5MPC - chains H and I of the 48 polymer chains in the assembly; structure by electron microscopy, 7.70 A resolution (low resolution: residue-level contacts below are approximate; hydrogen-bond / salt-bridge calls are withheld).

# Chain H
Molecule: 26S protease regulatory subunit 7 homolog
From: Saccharomyces cerevisiae (strain ATCC 204508 / S288c)
UniProt: P33299 (PRS7_YEAST); residues 1-467 here = UniProt positions 1-467
Sequence (467 residues; row label = number of the first residue in the row):
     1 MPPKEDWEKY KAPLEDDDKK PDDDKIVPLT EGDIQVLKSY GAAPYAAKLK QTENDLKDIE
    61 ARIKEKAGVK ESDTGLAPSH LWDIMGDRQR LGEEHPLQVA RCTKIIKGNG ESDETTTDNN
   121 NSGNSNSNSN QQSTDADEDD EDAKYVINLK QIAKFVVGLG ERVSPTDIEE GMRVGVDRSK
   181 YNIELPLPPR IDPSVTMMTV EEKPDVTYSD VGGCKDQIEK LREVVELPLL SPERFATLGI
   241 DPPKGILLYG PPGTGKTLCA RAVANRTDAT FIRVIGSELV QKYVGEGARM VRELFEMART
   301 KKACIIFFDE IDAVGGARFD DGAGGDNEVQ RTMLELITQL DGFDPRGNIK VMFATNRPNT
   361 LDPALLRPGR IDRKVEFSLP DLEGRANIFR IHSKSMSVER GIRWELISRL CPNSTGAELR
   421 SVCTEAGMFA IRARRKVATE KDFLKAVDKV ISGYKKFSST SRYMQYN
Unresolved in the structure: 1-41, 108-143, 458-467
Swiss-Prot annotation at these positions:
  - binding site (ATP): Gly-250 to Thr-257
  - modified residue (Phosphoserine): Ser-164, Ser-231
Metal / ion sites: Mg2+: Thr-257 (together with ATP)
Residues lining bound ligands:
  - ATP (adenosine-5'-triphosphate), molecule 1: Gly-212, Gly-213, Lys-215, Pro-251, Pro-252, Gly-253, Thr-254, Gly-255, Lys-256, Thr-257, Leu-258, Glu-310, Asn-356, Ile-388, His-392, Gly-416, Ala-417, Arg-420
  - ATP, molecule 2: Asp-341, Arg-367, Pro-368, Gly-369, Arg-370

# Chain I
Molecule: 26S protease regulatory subunit 4 homolog
From: Saccharomyces cerevisiae (strain ATCC 204508 / S288c)
UniProt: P40327 (PRS4_YEAST); residues 1-437 here = UniProt positions 1-437
Sequence (437 residues; each row starts with the number of its first residue):
     1 MGQGVSSGQD KKKKKGSNQK PKYEPPVQSK FGRKKRKGGP ATAEKLPNIY PSTRCKLKLL
    61 RMERIKDHLL LEEEFVSNSE ILKPFEKKQE EEKKQLEEIR GNPLSIGTLE EIIDDDHAIV
   121 TSPTMPDYYV SILSFVDKEL LEPGCSVLLH HKTMSIVGVL QDDADPMVSV MKMDKSPTES
   181 YSDIGGLESQ IQEIKESVEL PLTHPELYEE MGIKPPKGVI LYGAPGTGKT LLAKAVANQT
   241 SATFLRIVGS ELIQKYLGDG PRLCRQIFKV AGENAPSIVF IDEIDAIGTK RYDSNSGGER
   301 EIQRTMLELL NQLDGFDDRG DVKVIMATNK IETLDPALIR PGRIDRKILF ENPDLSTKKK
   361 ILGIHTSKMN LSEDVNLETL VTTKDDLSGA DIQAMCTEAG LLALRERRMQ VTAEDFKQAK
   421 ERVMKNKVEE NLEGLYL
Unresolved in the structure: 1-52
Swiss-Prot annotation at these positions:
  - binding site (ATP): Gly-223 to Thr-230
  - lipidation: Gly-2 (N-myristoyl glycine)
  - cross-link (Glycyl lysine isopeptide (Lys-Gly)): Lys-234 (interchain with G-Cter in ubiquitin), Lys-255 (interchain with G-Cter in ubiquitin), Lys-290 (interchain with G-Cter in ubiquitin)
  - mutagenesis: Lys-229 (K229Q: 73% loss of ATPase activity)
Metal / ion sites: Mg2+: Thr-230 (together with ATP)
Residues lining bound ligands:
  - ATP (adenosine-5'-triphosphate), molecule 1: Ile-184, Gly-186, Leu-187, Ala-224, Pro-225, Gly-226, Thr-227, Gly-228, Lys-229, Thr-230, Leu-231, Leu-232, Pro-353, Ile-361, Gly-389, Ala-390, Gln-393
  - ATP, molecule 2: Asp-314, Phe-316, Asp-318, Arg-343

# Chain H / chain I interface
Pairs across the interface (148):
  Tyr-45(H) / Arg-54(I)
  Tyr-45(H) / Leu-57(I)
  Lys-48(H) / Arg-64(I)
  Thr-52(H) / Leu-60(I)
  Thr-52(H) / Arg-64(I)
  Asp-55(H) / Arg-64(I)
  Asp-55(H) / Asp-67(I)
  Asp-55(H) / His-68(I)
  Leu-56(H) / Asp-67(I)
  Ile-59(H) / Asp-67(I)
  Ile-59(H) / Leu-71(I)
  Arg-62(H) / Glu-74(I)
  Glu-65(H) / Asn-78(I)
  Lys-66(H) / Glu-74(I)
  Lys-70(H) / Asn-78(I)
  Lys-70(H) / Ser-79(I)
  Lys-70(H) / Pro-84(I)
  Lys-70(H) / Gln-89(I)
  Glu-71(H) / Gln-89(I)
  Glu-71(H) / Glu-92(I)
  Glu-71(H) / Leu-96(I)
  Asp-73(H) / Glu-92(I)
  Asp-73(H) / Leu-96(I)
  Asp-73(H) / Arg-100(I)
  Asp-73(H) / Phe-135(I)
  Asp-73(H) / Val-157(I)
  Asp-73(H) / Gly-158(I)
  Asp-73(H) / Val-159(I)
  Thr-74(H) / Phe-135(I)
  Thr-74(H) / Val-136(I)
  Gly-75(H) / Phe-135(I)
  Ser-79(H) / Phe-135(I)
  Ser-79(H) / Asp-137(I)
  His-80(H) / Glu-91(I)
  His-80(H) / Glu-92(I)
  His-80(H) / Gln-95(I)
  His-80(H) / Phe-135(I)
  Trp-82(H) / Ile-132(I)
  Trp-82(H) / Ser-134(I)
  Trp-82(H) / Phe-135(I)
  Trp-82(H) / Val-136(I)
  Asp-83(H) / Gln-95(I)
  Asp-83(H) / Ser-134(I)
  Asp-83(H) / Phe-135(I)
  Gly-86(H) / Ser-134(I)
  Asp-87(H) / Glu-98(I)
  Asp-87(H) / Ile-99(I)
  Gln-89(H) / Leu-133(I)
  Arg-90(H) / Glu-98(I)
  Arg-90(H) / Ile-99(I)
  Arg-90(H) / Leu-133(I)
  Arg-90(H) / His-150(I)
  Arg-90(H) / Lys-152(I)
  Arg-90(H) / Thr-153(I)
  Glu-94(H) / His-117(I)
  Glu-94(H) / Ser-131(I)
  His-95(H) / Ser-131(I)
  His-95(H) / Leu-133(I)
  His-95(H) / Thr-153(I)
  His-95(H) / Met-154(I)
  Pro-96(H) / Tyr-128(I)
  Pro-96(H) / Tyr-129(I)
  Pro-96(H) / Thr-153(I)
  Leu-97(H) / Asp-127(I)
  Leu-97(H) / Tyr-128(I)
  Leu-97(H) / Tyr-129(I)
  Gln-98(H) / Asp-127(I)
  Gln-98(H) / Tyr-128(I)
  Val-99(H) / Asp-127(I)
  Val-99(H) / Tyr-129(I)
  Lys-150(H) / Met-125(I)
  Lys-150(H) / Pro-126(I)
  Lys-150(H) / Asp-127(I)
  Arg-173(H) / Glu-111(I)
  Arg-173(H) / Ile-119(I)
  Leu-185(H) / Tyr-129(I)
  Ile-191(H) / Glu-110(I)
  Ile-191(H) / Glu-111(I)
  Ile-191(H) / Ile-119(I)
  Ser-194(H) / Glu-111(I)
  Met-198(H) / Glu-110(I)
  Glu-201(H) / Phe-316(I)
  Pro-252(H) / Arg-343(I)
  Gly-253(H) / Arg-343(I)
  Arg-261(H) / Phe-316(I)
  Arg-261(H) / Asp-317(I)
  Arg-273(H) / Phe-316(I)
  Ile-275(H) / Asn-311(I)
  Ser-277(H) / Leu-307(I)
  Ser-277(H) / Glu-308(I)
  Glu-278(H) / Arg-265(I)
  Glu-278(H) / Glu-308(I)
  Val-280(H) / Gly-258(I)
  Val-280(H) / Pro-261(I)
  Val-280(H) / Arg-262(I)
  Gln-281(H) / Arg-262(I)
  Glu-310(H) / Leu-307(I)
  Glu-310(H) / Asn-311(I)
  Asp-312(H) / Leu-307(I)
  Ala-313(H) / Leu-307(I)
  Val-314(H) / Arg-304(I)
  Phe-319(H) / Glu-299(I)
  Phe-319(H) / Arg-300(I)
  Phe-319(H) / Gln-303(I)
  Ala-323(H) / Asn-295(I)
  Gly-325(H) / Glu-299(I)
  Gly-325(H) / Arg-300(I)
  Asp-326(H) / Arg-300(I)
  Ser-395(H) / Met-211(I)
  Ser-395(H) / Gly-212(I)
  Met-396(H) / Met-211(I)
  Ser-397(H) / Glu-210(I)
  Ser-397(H) / Met-211(I)
  Thr-415(H) / Arg-340(I)
  Glu-418(H) / Arg-340(I)
  Arg-420(H) / Ile-213(I)
  Arg-420(H) / Lys-214(I)
  Ser-421(H) / Pro-341(I)
  Ser-421(H) / Gly-342(I)
  Ser-421(H) / Asp-345(I)
  Cys-423(H) / Ile-213(I)
  Thr-424(H) / Ile-213(I)
  Thr-424(H) / Lys-214(I)
  Thr-424(H) / Pro-216(I)
  Thr-424(H) / Asp-345(I)
  Gly-427(H) / Met-211(I)
  Met-428(H) / Glu-196(I)
  Met-428(H) / Ser-197(I)
  Met-428(H) / Tyr-208(I)
  Met-428(H) / Pro-216(I)
  Met-428(H) / Arg-346(I)
  Phe-429(H) / Arg-346(I)
  Ile-431(H) / Leu-200(I)
  Ile-431(H) / Leu-207(I)
  Ile-431(H) / Tyr-208(I)
  Arg-432(H) / Gln-192(I)
  Arg-432(H) / Glu-196(I)
  Lys-436(H) / Leu-207(I)
  Lys-436(H) / Glu-210(I)
  Lys-436(H) / Met-211(I)
  Tyr-454(H) / Arg-340(I)
  Tyr-454(H) / Pro-341(I)
  Lys-456(H) / Tyr-222(I)
  Lys-456(H) / Glu-332(I)
  Lys-456(H) / Leu-349(I)
  Phe-457(H) / Ile-331(I)
  Phe-457(H) / Glu-332(I)
  Phe-457(H) / Lys-347(I)
Also at the interface, not in a pair above, chain H (92 interface residues in all): Leu-49, Gln-51, Asp-58, Ile-63, Ser-72, Leu-76, Leu-81, Leu-91, Gln-151, Leu-187, Val-195, Thr-257, Gly-322, Gly-324, Ser-414, Ala-417, Glu-425, Ala-430, Arg-435, Val-437, Ala-438, Gly-453
Also at the interface, not in a pair above, chain I (92 interface residues in all): Lys-56, Glu-63, Leu-70, Phe-75, Lys-88, Asp-116, Leu-140, Gly-144, Ser-155, Leu-310, Asp-314, Pro-336, Ile-339

# Overview
The chain H/chain I interface involves 92 residues from each chain. One ATP molecule is bound between chain H
and chain I. Ligands of chain H: ATP. Chain I binds ATP.
Chain H is 26S protease regulatory subunit 7 homolog and chain I is 26S protease regulatory subunit 4 homolog,
both from Saccharomyces cerevisiae (strain ATCC 204508 / S288c); the structure, 26S proteasome in presence of
BeFx (s4), was determined by electron microscopy, deposited together with 5MP9, 5MPA, 5MPB, 5MPD and 5MPE.
